8EJV - chains A and B; structure by X-ray diffraction, 2.43 A resolution.

== Chain A (and B) ==
Protein: Transcription regulatory protein (Pca regulon)
Source organism: Pseudomonas putida KT2440
Notes: chain B of this document is another copy of the same molecule, construct and numbering; everything in this record applies to it too
UniProt: Q88N41 (Q88N41_PSEPK); numbering as in UniProt (aligned over 1-291)
Sequence (291 residues; numbered 1 to 291; the number before each row is that of its first residue):
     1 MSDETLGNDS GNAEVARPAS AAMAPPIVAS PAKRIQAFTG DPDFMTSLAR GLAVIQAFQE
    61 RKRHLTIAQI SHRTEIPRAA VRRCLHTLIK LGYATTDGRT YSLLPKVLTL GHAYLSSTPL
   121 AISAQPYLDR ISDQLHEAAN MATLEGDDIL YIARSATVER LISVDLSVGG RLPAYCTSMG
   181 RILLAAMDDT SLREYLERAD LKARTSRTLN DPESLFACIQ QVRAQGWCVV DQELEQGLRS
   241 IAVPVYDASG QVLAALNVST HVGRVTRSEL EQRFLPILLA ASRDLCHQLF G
Not modelled in the structure: 1-28, 158-165 (chain B: 1-40)
Residues lining bound ligands: succinic acid (SIN): Asn140, Tyr151, Leu172, Cys176, Thr177, Ser178, Met179, Val230, Leu234, Leu238, Ser240, Asn257, Ser259
What the authors report for this chain:
  - conformationally variable residues (loop rearrangement, side-chain flip): Arg154 to Gly169, Ser240
  - binding site for succinic acid: Asn140, Tyr151, Leu172, Thr177, Ser178, Val230, Ser240, Asn257, Ser259

== Interface between chain A and chain B ==
Residue-residue contacts (125):
  Arg34(A) with Lys90(B); Leu91(B); Lys106(B)
  Phe38(A) with Lys90(B)
  Asp41(A) with His86(B), salt bridge
  Asp43(A) with Arg83(B); His86(B); Thr87(B), hydrogen bond (backbone-side chain)
  Phe44(A) with Thr87(B); Leu91(B), hydrophobic
  Met45(A) with Ser47(B); Arg83(B); Thr87(B), hydrogen bond (backbone-side chain)
  Ser47(A) with Met45(B); Ser47(B), hydrogen bond; Leu48(B)
  Leu48(A) with Ser47(B); Leu48(B); Gly51(B); Cys84(B); Thr87(B)
  Ala49(A) with Leu91(B), hydrophobic
  Gly51(A) with Leu48(B)
  Leu52(A) with Leu88(B), hydrophobic; Leu91(B), hydrophobic; Leu110(B), hydrophobic
  Ile55(A) with Leu110(B), hydrophobic; Ala113(B)
  Gln56(A) with Tyr93(B), hydrogen bond; Thr109(B), hydrogen bond; Leu110(B)
  Phe58(A) with Ala113(B); Ser117(B)
  Gln59(A) with Thr109(B), hydrogen bond (side chain-backbone); His112(B), hydrogen bond; Ala113(B); Ser116(B), hydrogen bond
  Glu60(A) with His112(B), salt bridge; Ser116(B), hydrogen bond (backbone-side chain)
  Arg61(A) with Ser116(B); Ser117(B)
  Lys62(A) with Ser116(B), hydrogen bond (side chain-backbone); Ser117(B); Pro119(B); Ile122(B)
  Arg63(A) with Ser117(B)
  Ala80(A) with Met45(B)
  Arg82(A) with Asp43(B), salt bridge
  Arg83(A) with Asp43(B); Met45(B)
  Cys84(A) with Met45(B), hydrogen bond
  His86(A) with Asp41(B), salt bridge; Asp43(B)
  Thr87(A) with Asp43(B), hydrogen bond (side chain-backbone); Phe44(B); Met45(B), hydrogen bond (side chain-backbone); Leu48(B)
  Leu88(A) with Leu52(B), hydrophobic
  Leu91(A) with Ala49(B), hydrophobic
  Tyr93(A) with Leu52(B), hydrophobic; Gln56(B), hydrogen bond
  Leu103(A) with Ala113(B); Tyr114(B); Thr118(B)
  Leu104(A) with Tyr114(B)
  Pro105(A) with Tyr114(B); Thr143(B); Leu150(B); Ile152(B), hydrophobic
  Lys106(A) with Glu145(B); Leu150(B)
  Val107(A) with Leu110(B)
  Leu108(A) with Gly111(B); Tyr114(B), hydrophobic; Leu115(B), hydrophobic; Ile152(B), hydrophobic; Val168(B), hydrophobic
  Thr109(A) with Gln56(B), hydrogen bond; Gln59(B), hydrogen bond (backbone-side chain); Leu150(B); Gly169(B); Arg171(B)
  Leu110(A) with Leu52(B); Ile55(B), hydrophobic; Gln56(B); Val107(B); Leu110(B), hydrophobic
  Gly111(A) with Val107(B); Leu108(B)
  His112(A) with Gln59(B), hydrogen bond; Glu60(B), salt bridge; Ser167(B); Gly169(B); Gly170(B)
  Ala113(A) with Ile55(B); Phe58(B); Gln59(B); Leu103(B), hydrophobic
  Tyr114(A) with Leu103(B); Leu104(B); Pro105(B); Leu108(B), hydrophobic
  Leu115(A) with Leu108(B), hydrophobic
  Ser116(A) with Gln59(B), hydrogen bond; Glu60(B), hydrogen bond (side chain-backbone); Arg61(B)
  Ser117(A) with Phe58(B); Arg61(B); Lys62(B)
  Pro119(A) with Lys62(B)
  Asp129(A) with Arg160(B), salt bridge
  Thr143(A) with Pro105(B)
  Glu145(A) with Lys106(B)
  Leu150(A) with Pro105(B); Lys106(B); Thr109(B)
  Ile152(A) with Pro105(B), hydrophobic; Leu108(B), hydrophobic
  Ala156(A) with Ala156(B)
  Thr157(A) with Ala156(B)
  Ser167(A) with His112(B), hydrogen bond
  Gly169(A) with Leu108(B); Thr109(B); His112(B)
  Gly170(A) with His112(B)
Other interface residues (no listed pair), chain A (60 interface residues in all): His64, Lys90, Ile122, Tyr151, Val168, Arg171
Other interface residues (no listed pair), chain B (56 interface residues in all): Tyr151, Val158, Asp165

== Overview ==
Chain A and chain B form an interface of 60 and 56 residues respectively; the contacts include 20 hydrogen
bonds and 6 salt bridges. Among the polar pairs are Asp41(A)-His86(B), Glu60(A)-His112(B) and
Arg82(A)-Asp43(B). From the paper: a binding site for succinic acid at Asn140(A), Tyr151(A) and Leu172(A)
among others; conformational variability at Arg154(A) and Ser240(A).
Both chains are Transcription regulatory protein (Pca regulon) (Pseudomonas putida KT2440). Entry 8EJV (The
crystal structure of Pseudomonas putida PcaR in complex with succinate) was determined by X-ray diffraction,
deposited together with 8EJU.
